Entry 7B20 (X-ray diffraction, 2.18 A resolution); this record covers chains A and F of the 8 polymer chains in the assembly.

# Chain A
Molecule: DtxR family iron (Metal) dependent repressor
Organism: Saccharopolyspora erythraea (strain ATCC 11635 / DSM 40517 / JCM 4748 / NBRC 13426 / NCIMB 8594 / NRRL 2338)
Reference sequence: A0A2A9J1W2 (A0A2A9J1W2_SACEN); residue numbers follow UniProt; this construct covers 1-231
Chain sequence (233 residues; numbered -1 to 231; the number before each row is that of its first residue; numbers below 1 keep their minus sign (Gly-1 is residue -1)):
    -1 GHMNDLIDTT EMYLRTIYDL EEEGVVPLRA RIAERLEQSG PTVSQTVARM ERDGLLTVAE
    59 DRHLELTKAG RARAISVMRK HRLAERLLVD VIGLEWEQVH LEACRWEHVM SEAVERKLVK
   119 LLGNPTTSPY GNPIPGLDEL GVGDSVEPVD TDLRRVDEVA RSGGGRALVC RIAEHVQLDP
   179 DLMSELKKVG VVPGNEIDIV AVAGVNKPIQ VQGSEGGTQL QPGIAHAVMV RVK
Disordered / not traced: -1 to 2, 141-231
Construct notes: expression tag (-1 to 0)
Metal / ion sites: Fe2+ site 1: Met10, Cys102, Glu105, His106; Fe2+ site 2: His79, Glu83, His98 (shared with 2 residues of chain dd)
What the authors report for this chain:
  - binding site for consensus DNA-binding sequence: Thr7, Tyr11, Arg27, Ala28, Arg29, Gln36, Ser37, Pro39, Thr40, Ser42, Gln43, Thr44, Arg47, Arg50, Arg60

# Chain F
Molecule: consensus DNA-binding sequence
Sequence (30 nucleotides; each row starts with the number of its first residue):
     1 CGTACTTAGG TTAGGCTAAC CTAAGTCACG
Disordered / not traced: 30

# Interface between chain A and chain F
Residue-residue contacts (17; chain A residue first):
  Leu4(A) with DC20(F), phosphate contact
  Thr7(A) with DA19(F), sugar contact; DC20(F), hydrogen bond to the phosphate
  Glu35(A) with DC21(F), phosphate contact
  Gln36(A) with DC20(F), hydrogen bond to the phosphate; DC21(F), phosphate contact
  Ser37(A) with DC21(F), hydrogen bond to the phosphate; DT22(F), base contact
  Pro39(A) with DT22(F), base contact; DA23(F), base contact
  Thr40(A) with DC20(F), phosphate contact; DC21(F), hydrogen bond to the phosphate
  Gln43(A) with DA19(F), base contact; DC20(F), hydrogen bond to the base
  Arg47(A) with DA18(F), phosphate contact; DA19(F), salt bridge to the phosphate
  Arg50(A) with DA18(F), salt bridge to the phosphate
Other interface residues (no listed pair), chain A (12 interface residues in all): Thr8, Thr44

# Overview
12 residues of chain A face 6 of chain F across their interface, with 5 hydrogen bonds and 2 salt bridges.
Polar pairs include Gln43(A)-DC20(F), Thr7(A)-DC20(F) and Gln36(A)-DC20(F). The Fe2+ site 1 is built by
Met10(A), Cys102(A), Glu105(A) and His106(A). From the paper: a binding site for consensus DNA-binding
sequence at Thr7(A), Tyr11(A) and Arg27(A) among others.
Chain A is DtxR family iron (Metal) dependent repressor (Saccharopolyspora erythraea (strain ATCC 11635 / DSM
40517 / JCM 4748 / NBRC 13426 / NCIMB 8594 / NRRL 2338)) and chain F is consensus DNA-binding sequence; the
structure, DtxR-like iron-dependent regulator IdeR complexed with iron and its consensus DNA-binding sequence,
was determined by X-ray diffraction together with 7B1V, 7B1Y, 7B23, 7B24 and 7B25 from the same study.
